Entry 7OVB (electron microscopy, 3.61 A resolution); this record covers chains D and E of the 5 polymer chains in the assembly.

# Chain D
Name: DotZ
From: Legionella pneumophila subsp. pneumophila str. Philadelphia 1
UniProt: Q5ZV91 (Q5ZV91_LEGPH); residues 1-294 here = UniProt positions 1-294
Amino-acid sequence (294 residues; numbered 1 to 294; the number before each row is that of its first residue):
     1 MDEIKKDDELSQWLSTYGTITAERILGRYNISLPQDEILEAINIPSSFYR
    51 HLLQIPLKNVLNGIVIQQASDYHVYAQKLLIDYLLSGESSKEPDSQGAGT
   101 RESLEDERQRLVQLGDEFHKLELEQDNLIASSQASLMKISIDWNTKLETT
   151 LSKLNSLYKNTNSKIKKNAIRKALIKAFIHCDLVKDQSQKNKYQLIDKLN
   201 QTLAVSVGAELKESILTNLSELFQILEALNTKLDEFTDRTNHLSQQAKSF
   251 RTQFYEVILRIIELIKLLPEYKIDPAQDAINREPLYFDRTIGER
Unresolved in the structure: 1-10, 294

# Chain E
Name: DotY
From: Legionella pneumophila subsp. pneumophila str. Philadelphia 1
UniProt: Q5ZYR7 (Q5ZYR7_LEGPH); residues 1-230 here = UniProt positions 1-230
Amino-acid sequence (230 residues; numbered 1 to 230; the number before each row is that of its first residue):
     1 MPKYTLPTRDALLKAMQVGETSIEAAEYMATRFEQILTKAKLLPECNDML
    51 EKIKEYAQFVKFKLLSSAQVWSGQERPTSDYQNTQENKAEFLASHLEGLP
   101 SGLKLEVAIGDDAKILRGFSSNGKMVEGDQLKTMDGLLEGWLAKNSLAIS
   151 GGAVVKIDNTGNQTKVDPQEIRQLINDSEKGVAKYFADKGVGMEVAQRTY
   201 QEPKALETKREEIRQEIESGAEAPTTQSIR
Unresolved in the structure: 1-4, 193-230

# How chain D and chain E interact
Pairs across the interface (44):
  R28(D) - Q69(E)
  P56(D) - W71(E)
  V60(D) - W71(E)  hydrophobic
  H73(D) - T21(E)  hydrogen bond
  Q77(D) - V18(E)  hydrogen bond (side chain-backbone)
  Q77(D) - G19(E)
  Q77(D) - T21(E)  hydrogen bond
  Q77(D) - S22(E)  hydrogen bond
  Q77(D) - A25(E)
  K78(D) - Y28(E)
  I81(D) - A15(E)
  I81(D) - V18(E)  hydrophobic
  I81(D) - M29(E)  hydrophobic
  D82(D) - Y28(E)  hydrogen bond
  D82(D) - R32(E)  salt bridge
  L84(D) - A11(E)
  L84(D) - K14(E)
  L84(D) - A15(E)
  L85(D) - P7(E)
  L85(D) - L12(E)  hydrophobic
  L85(D) - A15(E)  hydrophobic
  L85(D) - F33(E)  hydrophobic
  S86(D) - T5(E)  hydrogen bond (backbone-side chain)
  E88(D) - A11(E)
  E88(D) - K14(E)  salt bridge
  S89(D) - T8(E)
  E105(D) - K14(E)  salt bridge
  R108(D) - K14(E)  hydrogen bond (side chain-backbone)
  V112(D) - Q17(E)
  G115(D) - T21(E)
  D116(D) - T21(E)
  H119(D) - L64(E)
  L123(D) - R76(E)
  D126(D) - V70(E)
  D126(D) - R76(E)  salt bridge
  I129(D) - W71(E)  hydrophobic
  A130(D) - V70(E)  hydrophobic
  A130(D) - Q74(E)
  A130(D) - E75(E)
  Q133(D) - W71(E)  hydrogen bond (side chain-backbone)
  A134(D) - G73(E)
  M137(D) - S72(E)
  Q277(D) - Y28(E)
  Q277(D) - R32(E)  hydrogen bond
Other interface residues (no listed pair), chain D (34 interface residues in all): N59, V74, L80, R101, L111, N127, N281
Other interface residues (no listed pair), chain E (29 interface residues in all): E20, E24, I36

# In short
34 residues of chain D face 29 of chain E across their interface, with 9 hydrogen bonds and 4 salt bridges.
Polar contacts include D82(D)-R32(E), E88(D)-K14(E) and E105(D)-K14(E).
Here chain D is DotZ and chain E is DotY, both from Legionella pneumophila subsp. pneumophila str.
Philadelphia 1. Entry 7OVB (L. pneumophila Type IV Coupling Complex (T4CC) with density for DotY N-terminal
and middle domains) was determined by electron microscopy.
